5MR6 - chains E and H of the 4 polymer chains in the assembly; structure by X-ray diffraction, 2.40 A resolution.

[Chain E (and H)]
Molecule: XiaF protein
Organism: Streptomyces sp
Notes: chain H of this document is another copy of the same molecule, construct and numbering; everything in this record applies to it too
UniProt: I7IIA9 (I7IIA9_9ACTN); residues 1-397 here correspond to UniProt positions 3-399 (UniProt number = residue number + 2)
Sequence (413 residues; each row starts with the number of its first residue; numbers below 1 keep their minus sign (His-15 is residue -15)):
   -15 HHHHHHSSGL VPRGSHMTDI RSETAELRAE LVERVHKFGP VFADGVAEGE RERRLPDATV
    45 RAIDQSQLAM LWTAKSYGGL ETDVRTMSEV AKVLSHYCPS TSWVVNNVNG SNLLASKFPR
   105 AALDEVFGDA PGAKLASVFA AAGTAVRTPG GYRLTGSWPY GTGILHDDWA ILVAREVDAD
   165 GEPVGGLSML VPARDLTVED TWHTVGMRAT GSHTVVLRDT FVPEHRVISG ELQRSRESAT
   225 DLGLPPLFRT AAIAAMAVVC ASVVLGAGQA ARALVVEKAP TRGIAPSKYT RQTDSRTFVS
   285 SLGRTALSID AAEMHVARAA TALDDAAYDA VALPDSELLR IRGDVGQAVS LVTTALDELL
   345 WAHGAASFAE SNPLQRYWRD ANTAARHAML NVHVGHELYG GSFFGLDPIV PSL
Not modelled in the structure: -15 to 1
Differences from the reference sequence: expression tag (-15 to 0)
Small-molecule neighbours:
  - FAD (flavin-adenine dinucleotide), molecule 1: Trp87, Asn91, Ser121, Val122, Phe123, Ala124, Tyr144, Gly145, Thr146, Trp186, Met191, Ser196, Thr367, Arg370, His371, Ala372, Met373
  - FAD, molecule 2: Gly267, Ile268, Ala269, Pro270, Ala349
From the paper describing this entry:
  - binding site for flavin-adenine dinucleotide: Asn91, Ser121, Phe123, Thr146, Met373
  - catalytic residues: His371 (proposed by the authors, not directly observed)
  - specificity-determining residues: Ile237 (proposed by the authors, not directly observed)
  - binding site for glycerol: Asn91, Ser121, Phe123, His371, Met373

[Interface between chain E and chain H]
Pairs across the interface - 82 pairs, chain E then chain H:
  Tyr144(E) with Ala349(H); Ala350(H)
  His187(E) with Ala353(H); Glu354(H), salt bridge
  Thr188(E) with Phe352(H); Glu354(H)
  Val189(E) with Phe352(H), hydrogen bond (backbone-backbone); Gln359(H)
  Arg192(E) with Glu354(H), salt bridge
  Ile268(E) with Asn375(H); Val378(H), hydrophobic
  Ala269(E) with Ala372(H)
  Pro270(E) with Arg326(H); Ala372(H); Pro395(H)
  Ser271(E) with Ile393(H)
  Lys272(E) with Ile393(H), hydrogen bond (backbone-backbone)
  Tyr273(E) with Glu381(H), hydrogen bond; Ile393(H), hydrophobic
  Thr281(E) with Glu381(H), hydrogen bond
  Ser285(E) with His377(H)
  Arg326(E) with Pro270(H)
  Val333(E) with Trp345(H), hydrophobic
  Ser334(E) with Trp345(H)
  Thr337(E) with Asp341(H), hydrogen bond; Trp345(H)
  Thr338(E) with Asp341(H)
  Asp341(E) with Thr337(H), hydrogen bond; Thr338(H); Asn366(H); Arg370(H), salt bridge
  Leu344(E) with Arg370(H)
  Trp345(E) with Val333(H), hydrophobic; Ser334(H); Thr337(H); Ala369(H); Arg370(H); Leu374(H); Val376(H), hydrophobic; His377(H)
  Gly348(E) with Arg370(H)
  Ala349(E) with Tyr144(H); Arg370(H)
  Ala350(E) with Tyr144(H)
  Phe352(E) with Thr188(H); Val189(H), hydrogen bond (backbone-backbone); Asn366(H); Thr367(H); Arg370(H)
  Ala353(E) with His187(H)
  Glu354(E) with His187(H), salt bridge; Thr188(H); Arg192(H), salt bridge
  Gln359(E) with Val189(H)
  Trp362(E) with Trp362(H), hydrophobic; Asn366(H)
  Asn366(E) with Asp341(H); Phe352(H); Trp362(H)
  Thr367(E) with Phe352(H)
  Ala369(E) with Trp345(H)
  Arg370(E) with Asp341(H), salt bridge; Leu344(H); Trp345(H); Gly348(H); Ala349(H); Phe352(H)
  Ala372(E) with Ala269(H); Pro270(H)
  Leu374(E) with Trp345(H)
  Asn375(E) with Ile268(H)
  Val376(E) with Trp345(H), hydrophobic
  His377(E) with Ser285(H); Trp345(H)
  Val378(E) with Ile268(H), hydrophobic
  Glu381(E) with Tyr273(H), hydrogen bond; Thr281(H), hydrogen bond
  Ile393(E) with Ser271(H); Lys272(H), hydrogen bond (backbone-backbone); Tyr273(H), hydrophobic
  Val394(E) with Pro270(H)
  Pro395(E) with Pro270(H)
Also at the interface, not in a pair above, chain E (45 interface residues in all): Arg363, Met373
Also at the interface, not in a pair above, chain H (45 interface residues in all): Arg363, Met373, Val394

[Overview]
The chain E/chain H interface involves 45 residues from each chain, with 10 hydrogen bonds and 6 salt bridges.
Among the polar pairs are His187(E)-Glu354(H), Arg192(E)-Glu354(H) and Asp341(E)-Arg370(H). Chain E binds
flavin-adenine dinucleotide. The paper reports the catalytic residue His371(E); a binding site for
flavin-adenine dinucleotide at Asn91(E), Ser121(E) and Phe123(E) among others.
Both chains are XiaF protein (Streptomyces sp). Entry 5MR6 (XiaF from Streptomyces sp. in complex with FADH2
and Glycerol) was determined by X-ray diffraction together with 5LVU and 5LVW from the same study.
